5OJM - chains A and B of the 10 polymer chains in the assembly; structure by X-ray diffraction, 3.30 A resolution.

[Chain A (and B)]
Protein: Human GABAA receptor chimera beta3-alpha5, Gamma-aminobutyric acid receptor subunit beta-3, Gamma-aminobutyric acid receptor subunit alpha-5
From: synthetic construct
Notes: chain B of this document is another copy of the same molecule, construct and numbering; everything in this record applies to it too
UniProt: chimeric construct of P28472, P31644: residues 1-217 from P28472 (GBRB3_HUMAN) positions 26-242 (UniProt number = residue number + 25); residues 226-315 from P31644 positions 257-346 (UniProt number = residue number + 31); residues 393-431 from P31644 positions 424-462 (UniProt number = residue number + 31)
Amino-acid sequence (395 residues; row label = number of the first residue in the row; note: 78 numbers in that range are skipped by the numbering (no residue carries them; nothing is unmodelled there); numbers below 1 keep their minus sign (Met-30 is residue -30)):
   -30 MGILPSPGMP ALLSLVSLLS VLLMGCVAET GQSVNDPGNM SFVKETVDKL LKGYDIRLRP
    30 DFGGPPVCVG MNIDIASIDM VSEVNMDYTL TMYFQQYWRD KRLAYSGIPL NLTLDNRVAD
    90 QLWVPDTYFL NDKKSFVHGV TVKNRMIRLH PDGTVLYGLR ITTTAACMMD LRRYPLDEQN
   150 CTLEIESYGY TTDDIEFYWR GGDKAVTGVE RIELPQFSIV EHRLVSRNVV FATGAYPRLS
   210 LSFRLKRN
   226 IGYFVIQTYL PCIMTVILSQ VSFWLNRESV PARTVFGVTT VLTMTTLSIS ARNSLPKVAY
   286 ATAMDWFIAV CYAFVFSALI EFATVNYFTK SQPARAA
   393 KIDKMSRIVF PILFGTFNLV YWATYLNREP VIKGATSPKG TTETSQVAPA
Unresolved in the structure: -30 to 10, 419-442 (chain B: -30 to 7, 419-442)
Differences from the reference sequence: linker (316-322); conflict Ile404 (Val435 in P31644), Thr428 (Ala459 in P31644); expression tag (432-442)
Cystine bridges: Cys136-Cys150
Glycans and other covalent adducts: N-acetylglucosamine (NAG) linked to Asn80; glycan linked to Asn149
Reported in the primary citation:
  - post-translational modification sites: Asn149

[Chain A / chain B interface]
Residue-residue contacts (99):
  Gly22(A) with Lys13(B)
  Asp24(A) with Lys13(B)
  Ile25(A) with Asp84(B); Arg86(B)
  Arg26(A) with Val16(B); Asp17(B), salt bridge; Leu20(B); Leu83(B); Asp84(B), hydrogen bond (backbone-backbone); Gln90(B)
  Leu27(A) with Met9(B); Lys13(B); Leu83(B), hydrophobic
  Arg28(A) with Met9(B)
  Asp30(A) with Met9(B)
  Phe31(A) with Val12(B), hydrophobic; Leu81(B), hydrophobic; Thr82(B)
  Arg71(A) with Met9(B)
  Ala88(A) with Arg86(B)
  Asp89(A) with Arg86(B), hydrogen bond (backbone-side chain)
  Leu91(A) with Arg86(B), hydrogen bond (backbone-side chain)
  Trp92(A) with Asp84(B)
  Val93(A) with Asp84(B)
  Asp95(A) with Val111(B)
  Thr96(A) with Val109(B); Thr110(B), hydrogen bond (backbone-side chain); Val111(B)
  Tyr97(A) with Tyr62(B), hydrogen bond; Val109(B); Asn113(B); Arg129(B)
  Phe98(A) with Val109(B), hydrophobic; Arg129(B), hydrogen bond (backbone-side chain)
  Leu99(A) with Tyr62(B); Arg129(B), hydrogen bond (backbone-side chain)
  Asp101(A) with His107(B), salt bridge; Arg129(B), salt bridge
  Lys102(A) with Phe105(B); His107(B)
  Lys103(A) with Phe105(B)
  Ser104(A) with Val109(B)
  Phe105(A) with Val109(B), hydrophobic
  Val106(A) with Val109(B), hydrophobic
  Leu128(A) with Thr110(B)
  Ile130(A) with Val109(B), hydrophobic; Thr110(B)
  Met137(A) with Glu182(B)
  Tyr157(A) with Tyr62(B), hydrophobic; Asn113(B); Arg114(B); Met115(B); Gly127(B); Leu128(B), hydrogen bond (side chain-backbone); Arg129(B), hydrogen bond (side chain-backbone)
  Gly158(A) with Met115(B); Arg117(B)
  Tyr159(A) with Thr82(B); Leu83(B); Asp84(B)
  Thr160(A) with Arg117(B)
  Asp163(A) with Thr82(B), hydrogen bond
  Phe200(A) with Asp43(B)
  Thr202(A) with Arg117(B), hydrogen bond (backbone-side chain)
  Tyr205(A) with Arg117(B), hydrogen bond
  Val255(A) with Ser254(B); Ala257(B), hydrophobic
  Pro256(A) with Ser254(B); Ala257(B), hydrophobic
  Thr259(A) with Leu250(B); Ala257(B); Phe261(B)
  Val263(A) with Thr264(B)
  Leu267(A) with Thr268(B)
  Ile274(A) with Gln232(B), hydrogen bond (backbone-side chain); Pro236(B), hydrophobic
  Arg277(A) with Ile231(B); Gln232(B)
  Asn278(A) with Tyr228(B), hydrogen bond; Gln232(B), hydrogen bond
  Lys282(A) with Pro184(B); Gln185(B); Tyr228(B)
  Val283(A) with Pro184(B), hydrophobic; Tyr228(B)
  Ala284(A) with Asn217(B); Gly227(B)
  Tyr297(A) with Met239(B)
  Phe301(A) with Ile242(B), hydrophobic; Leu243(B), hydrophobic
  Leu304(A) with Leu243(B), hydrophobic; Phe261(B), hydrophobic
  Ala308(A) with Val246(B), hydrophobic; Leu250(B), hydrophobic
  Asn311(A) with Trp249(B); Leu250(B); Asn251(B), hydrogen bond (side chain-backbone)
  Tyr312(A) with Arg399(B)
  Lys315(A) with Glu253(B), salt bridge
Also at the interface, not in a pair above, chain A (61 interface residues in all): Pro29, Gly32, Phe63, Pro94, Val266, Tyr285, Phe307
Also at the interface, not in a pair above, chain B (56 interface residues in all): Gln64, Tyr66, Leu79, Val87, Pro256, Val260, Leu272

[In short]
The interface between chain A and chain B involves 61 residues on one side and 56 on the other; the contacts
include 16 hydrogen bonds and 4 salt bridges. Polar contacts include Arg26(A)-Asp17(B), Asp101(A)-His107(B)
and Asp101(A)-Arg129(B). N-acetylglucosamine is covalently linked to Asn80(A). The paper reports a
modification site at Asn149(A).
Chain A and chain B are both Human GABAA receptor chimera beta3-alpha5, Gamma-aminobutyric acid receptor
subunit beta-3, Gamma-aminobutyric acid receptor subunit alpha-5 (synthetic construct); the structure,
Structure of a chimaeric beta3-alpha5 GABAA receptor in complex with nanobody Nb25, was determined by X-ray
diffraction, deposited together with 5O8F.
